Entry 9J7B (electron microscopy, 4.12 A resolution (low resolution: residue-level contacts below are approximate; hydrogen-bond / salt-bridge calls are withheld)); this record covers chains J and A of the 11 polymer chains in the assembly.

# Chain J (and A)
Protein: Protein fem-1 homolog B
Organism: Homo sapiens
Notes: chain A of this document is another copy of the same molecule, construct and numbering; everything in this record applies to it too
Reference sequence: Q9UK73 (FEM1B_HUMAN); residues 1-627 here = UniProt positions 1-627
Chain sequence (627 residues; each row starts with the number of its first residue):
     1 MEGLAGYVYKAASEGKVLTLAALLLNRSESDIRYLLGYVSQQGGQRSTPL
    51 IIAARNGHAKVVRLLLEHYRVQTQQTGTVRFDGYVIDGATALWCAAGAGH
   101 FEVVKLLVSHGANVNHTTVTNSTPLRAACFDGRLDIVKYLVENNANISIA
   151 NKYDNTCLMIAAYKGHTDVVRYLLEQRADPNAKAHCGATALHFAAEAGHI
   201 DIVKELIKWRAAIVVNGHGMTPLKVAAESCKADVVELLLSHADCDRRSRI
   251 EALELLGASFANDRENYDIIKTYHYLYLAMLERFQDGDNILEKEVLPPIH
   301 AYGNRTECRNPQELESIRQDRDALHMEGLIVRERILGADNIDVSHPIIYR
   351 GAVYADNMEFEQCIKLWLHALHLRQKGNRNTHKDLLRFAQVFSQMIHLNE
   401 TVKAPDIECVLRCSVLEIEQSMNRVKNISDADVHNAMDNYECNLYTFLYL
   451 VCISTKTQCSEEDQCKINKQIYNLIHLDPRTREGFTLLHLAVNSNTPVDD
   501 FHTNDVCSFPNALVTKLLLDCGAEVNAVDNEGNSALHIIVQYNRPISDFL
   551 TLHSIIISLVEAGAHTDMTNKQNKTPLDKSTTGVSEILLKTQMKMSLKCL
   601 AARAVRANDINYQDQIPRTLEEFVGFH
Swiss-Prot annotation at these positions:
  - binding site (Zn(2+)): His-185, Cys-186, His-218
  - site: Asp-342, Val-343 (Cleavage)
  - mutagenesis: Asp-82 (D82A: Abolished binding to -Gly-Leu-Asp-Arg C-degron at the C-terminus; when associated with A-131), Phe-130 (F130A: Abolished binding to -Gly-Leu-Asp-Arg C-degron at the C-terminus), Asp-131 (D131A: Abolished binding to -Gly-Leu-Asp-Arg C-degron at the C-terminus; when associated with A-82), Tyr-163 (Y163A: Strongly reduced binding to -Gly-Leu-Asp-Arg C-degron at the C-terminus; when associated with A-193), Phe-193 (F193A: Strongly reduced binding to -Gly-Leu-Asp-Arg C-degron at the C-terminus; when associated with A-163), Asp-342 (D342A: Prevents cleavage by a caspase-3-like protease), Asp-356 (D356A: Does not affect cleavage by a caspase-3-like protease), Leu-597 (L597A: Abolished ability to promote ubiquitination of target proteins such as GLI1)

# Interface between chain J and chain A
Pairs across the interface (19; chain J residue first):
  Asn-543(J) / Glu-236(A)
  Arg-544(J) / Glu-236(A)
  Ile-546(J) / Leu-239(A)
  Ile-546(J) / Tyr-275(A)
  Ser-547(J) / Ala-232(A)
  Ser-547(J) / Asp-233(A)
  Ser-547(J) / Glu-236(A)
  Phe-549(J) / His-274(A)
  Phe-549(J) / Tyr-275(A)
  Phe-549(J) / Leu-278(A)
  Leu-550(J) / Ile-270(A)
  Leu-550(J) / Lys-271(A)
  Leu-550(J) / His-274(A)
  His-553(J) / His-274(A)
  His-553(J) / Tyr-277(A)
  Val-584(J) / Arg-249(A)
  Val-584(J) / Leu-278(A)
  Ile-587(J) / Gln-285(A)
  Thr-591(J) / Leu-281(A)
Also at the interface, not in a pair above, chain J (12 interface residues in all): Pro-545, Gly-583
Also at the interface, not in a pair above, chain A (16 interface residues in all): Leu-253, Leu-256, Glu-282

# Overview
The interface between chain J and chain A involves 12 residues on one side and 16 on the other. UniProt lists
3 Zn2+-binding residues and 8 mutagenesis sites on chain J.
Chain J and chain A are both Protein fem-1 homolog B (Homo sapiens); the structure, local refinement of FEM1B
bound with TOM20(tetramer), was determined by electron microscopy, deposited together with 9J7A, 9JCE and
9LKX.
